Entry 6VYV (electron microscopy, 6.33 A resolution (low resolution: residue-level contacts below are approximate; hydrogen-bond / salt-bridge calls are withheld)); this record covers chains H and L of the 16 polymer chains in the assembly.

Chain H:
Molecule: E2 glycoprotein
Source organism: Ross river virus (strain T48)
Notes: EC 3.4.21.90
Reference sequence: P08491 (POLS_RRVT); residues 1-341 here correspond to UniProt positions 335-675 (UniProt number = residue number + 334)
Sequence (341 residues; each row starts with the number of its first residue):
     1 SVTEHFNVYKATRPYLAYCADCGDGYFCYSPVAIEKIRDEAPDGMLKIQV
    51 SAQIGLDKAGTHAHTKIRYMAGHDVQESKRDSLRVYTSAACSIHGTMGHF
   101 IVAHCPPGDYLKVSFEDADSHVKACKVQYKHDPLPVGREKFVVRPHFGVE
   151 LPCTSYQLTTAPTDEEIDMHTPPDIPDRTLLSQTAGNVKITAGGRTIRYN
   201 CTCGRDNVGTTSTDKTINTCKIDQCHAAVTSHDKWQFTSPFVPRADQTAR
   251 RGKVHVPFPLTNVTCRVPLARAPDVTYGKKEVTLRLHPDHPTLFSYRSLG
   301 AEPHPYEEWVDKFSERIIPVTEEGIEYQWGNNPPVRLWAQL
Curated features (UniProtKB/Swiss-Prot):
  - region (Interaction with host Mxra8 receptor): Tyr-26 to Tyr-29, His-62 to His-64, Thr-184 to Asn-187, Thr-216 to Ile-222
  - glycosylation (N-linked (GlcNAc...) asparagine): Asn-200, Asn-262

Chain L:
Molecule: Fab CHK-265 heavy chain
Source organism: Homo sapiens
Notes: antibody fragment or engineered binder
Sequence (218 residues; row label = number of the first residue in the row):
     1 QIQLVQSGREVKNPGETVKISCKASGYTFTEYPMLWVKQAPGKGFRWMGL
    51 IYTNTGEPTYAEEFKGRFVFSLEISASTAYLQINNLTNEDTATYFCVRDY
   101 FISLDYWGQGTTLTVSSAKTTAPSVYPLAPVCGGTTGSSVTLGCLVKGYF
   151 PEPVTLTWNSGSLSSGVHTFPALLQSGLYTLSSSVTVTSNTWPSQTITCN
   201 VAHPASSTKVDKKIESRR

Chain H / chain L interface:
Pairs across the interface (16):
  Gln-183(H) / Phe-101(L)
  Gln-183(H) / Ile-102(L)
  Thr-184(H) / Phe-101(L)
  Thr-184(H) / Ile-102(L)
  Ala-185(H) / Pro-33(L)
  Ala-185(H) / Asp-99(L)
  Ala-185(H) / Tyr-100(L)
  Ala-185(H) / Phe-101(L)
  Ala-185(H) / Ile-102(L)
  Gly-186(H) / Glu-31(L)
  Gly-186(H) / Tyr-32(L)
  Gly-186(H) / Pro-33(L)
  Gly-186(H) / Asp-99(L)
  Gly-186(H) / Tyr-100(L)
  Thr-219(H) / Glu-31(L)
  Cys-220(H) / Glu-31(L)
Also at the interface, not in a pair above, chain H (7 interface residues in all): Asn-187
Also at the interface, not in a pair above, chain L (8 interface residues in all): Ser-103

Overview:
Chain H and chain L form an interface of 7 and 8 residues respectively.
Here chain H is E2 glycoprotein (Ross river virus (strain T48)) and chain L is Fab CHK-265 heavy chain (Homo
sapiens). Entry 6VYV (Human mAbs broadly protect against infection of arthritiogenic alphaviruses by
recognizing conserved elements of the MXR8 ...) was determined by electron microscopy, deposited together with
6W2U, 6W09 and 6W1C.
